Entry 5HOW (X-ray diffraction, 2.29 A resolution); this record covers chains A and F of the 6 polymer chains in the assembly.

== Chain A (and F) ==
Protein: Amyloid beta A4 protein
Notes: engineered mutation(s): F19PHI, V24C, G29C, G33Sar, M35Orn; chain F of this document is another copy of the same molecule, construct and numbering; everything in this record applies to it too
Chain sequence (21 residues; numbered 1 to 21; the number before each row is that of its first residue):
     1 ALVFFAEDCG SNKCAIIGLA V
Modified positions: A1, A20 (L-ornithine; ORN); F4 (iodo-phenylalanine; PHI); G18 (sarcosine; SAR)
Disulfides: C9-C14
Glycans and other covalent adducts: covalent link A1-V21

== How chain A and chain F interact ==
Residue-residue contacts (5):
  L2(A) - L2(F)  hydrophobic
  L2(A) - V21(F)
  F4(A) - V21(F)
  V21(A) - L2(F)
  V21(A) - F4(F)
Interface residues without a listed pair, chain A (4 interface residues in all): A1
Interface residues without a listed pair, chain F (4 interface residues in all): A1

== In short ==
Chain A and chain F each contribute 4 residues to their interface.
Both chains are Amyloid beta A4 protein. Entry 5HOW (X-ray crystallographic structure of an Abeta 17-36
beta-hairpin. LV(PHI)FAEDCGSNKCAII(SAR)L(ORN)V) was determined by X-ray diffraction, deposited together with
5HOX and 5HOY.
